8TUX - chains z1 and 2V of the 181 polymer chains in the assembly; structure by electron microscopy, 3.90 A resolution.

== Chain z1 (and 2V) ==
Name: Capsid protein
Source organism: Pseudomonas phage PP7
Notes: chain 2V of this document is another copy of the same molecule, construct and numbering; everything in this record applies to it too
UniProtKB: P03630 (CAPSD_BPPP7); residues 1-127 here correspond to UniProt positions 2-128 (UniProt number = residue number + 1)
Amino-acid sequence (127 residues; numbered 1 to 127; the number before each row is that of its first residue):
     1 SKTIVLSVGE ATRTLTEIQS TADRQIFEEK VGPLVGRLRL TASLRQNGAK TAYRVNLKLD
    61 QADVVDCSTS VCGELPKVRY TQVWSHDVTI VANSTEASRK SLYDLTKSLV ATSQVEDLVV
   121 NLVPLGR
Swiss-Prot annotation at these positions:
  - binding site (RNA): Arg39, Arg45, Ala52, Arg54, Lys58, Asp60, Val83, Ser85, Thr89

== How chain z1 and chain 2V interact ==
Residue-residue contacts (65):
  Lys2(z1) with Gly126(2V)
  Thr3(z1) with Arg127(2V)
  Ile4(z1) with Leu125(2V), hydrophobic
  Leu6(z1) with Leu105(2V), hydrophobic; Ser108(2V); Leu109(2V), hydrophobic
  Ser7(z1) with Ser108(2V), hydrogen bond (backbone-side chain)
  Val8(z1) with Ser101(2V); Asp104(2V); Leu105(2V)
  Arg13(z1) with Leu105(2V)
  Phe27(z1) with Leu125(2V)
  Gln61(z1) with Leu102(2V)
  Tyr80(z1) with Val91(2V), hydrophobic; Asn93(2V); Ser94(2V); Thr95(2V)
  Gln82(z1) with Thr89(2V); Ile90(2V)
  Val83(z1) with Asp87(2V); Thr89(2V), hydrogen bond (backbone-side chain)
  Trp84(z1) with His86(2V); Asp87(2V); Val88(2V), hydrophobic
  Ser85(z1) with Asp87(2V)
  His86(z1) with Ser85(2V); His86(2V), hydrogen bond
  Asp87(z1) with Val83(2V); Trp84(2V)
  Thr89(z1) with Thr81(2V); Val83(2V)
  Ile90(z1) with Gln82(2V)
  Ser94(z1) with Tyr80(2V)
  Thr95(z1) with Tyr80(2V), hydrogen bond
  Glu96(z1) with Val120(2V)
  Ser98(z1) with Tyr80(2V); Gln82(2V)
  Leu102(z1) with Leu59(2V), hydrophobic; Gln61(2V); Gln82(2V); Trp84(2V), hydrophobic
  Tyr103(z1) with Val110(2V); Glu116(2V)
  Leu105(z1) with Arg13(2V); Leu38(2V), hydrophobic; Gln61(2V)
  Thr106(z1) with Trp84(2V)
  Ser108(z1) with Leu6(2V); Ser7(2V)
  Leu109(z1) with Leu40(2V), hydrophobic; Leu59(2V), hydrophobic
  Gln114(z1) with Ile4(2V)
  Glu116(z1) with Tyr103(2V)
  Leu118(z1) with Val55(2V), hydrophobic; Leu57(2V), hydrophobic
  Leu122(z1) with Leu44(2V)
  Pro124(z1) with Gln25(2V)
  Leu125(z1) with Ile4(2V), hydrophobic; Gln25(2V), hydrogen bond (backbone-side chain); Phe27(2V); Leu40(2V), hydrophobic
  Gly126(z1) with Lys2(2V), hydrogen bond (backbone-side chain); Phe27(2V)
  Arg127(z1) with Lys2(2V); Thr3(2V)
Interface residues without a listed pair, chain z1 (51 interface residues in all): Gln25, Leu38, Leu59, Thr81, Val88, Val91, Asn93, Arg99, Ser101, Asp104, Lys107, Val110, Ala111, Thr112, Val119
Interface residues without a listed pair, chain 2V (50 interface residues in all): Val8, Ala42, Asp63, Thr112, Gln114, Val119, Pro124

== In short ==
Chain z1 and chain 2V form an interface of 51 and 50 residues respectively, with 6 hydrogen bonds. Polar pairs
include Ser7(z1)-Ser108(2V), Val83(z1)-Thr89(2V) and His86(z1)-His86(2V). Curated annotation (UniProt) lists 9
RNA-binding residues on chain z1.
Both chains are Capsid protein (Pseudomonas phage PP7). Entry 8TUX (Capsid of mature PP7 virion with 3'end
region of PP7 genomic RNA) was determined by electron microscopy (same publication as 8TUM and 8TUW).
